Entry 9FAS (electron microscopy, 2.50 A resolution); this record covers chains A and E of the 5 polymer chains in the assembly.

[Chain A]
Protein: Gamma-aminobutyric acid receptor subunit alpha-1
From: Homo sapiens
UniProtKB: P14867 (GBRA1_HUMAN); residues 10-418 here correspond to UniProt positions 37-445 (UniProt number = residue number + 27)
Sequence (409 residues; each row starts with the number of its first residue):
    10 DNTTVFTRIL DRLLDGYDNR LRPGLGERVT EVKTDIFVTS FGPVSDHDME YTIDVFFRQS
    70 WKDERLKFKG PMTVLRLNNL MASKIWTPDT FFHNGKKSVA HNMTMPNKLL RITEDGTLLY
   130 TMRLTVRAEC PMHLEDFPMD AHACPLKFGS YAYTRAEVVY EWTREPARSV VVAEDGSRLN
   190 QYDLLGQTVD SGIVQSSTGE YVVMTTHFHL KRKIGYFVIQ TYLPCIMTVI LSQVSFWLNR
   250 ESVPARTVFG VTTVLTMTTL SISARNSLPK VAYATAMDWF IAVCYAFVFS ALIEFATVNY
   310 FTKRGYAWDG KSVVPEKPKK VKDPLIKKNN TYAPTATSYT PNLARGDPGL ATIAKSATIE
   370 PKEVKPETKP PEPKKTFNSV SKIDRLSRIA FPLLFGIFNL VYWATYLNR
Disordered / not traced: 327-383
Disulfide bonds: C139-C153
Covalent attachments: glycan linked to N111
Residues lining bound ligands:
  - phosphatidylglycerol (PGW; (1R)-2-{[(S)-{[(2S)-2,3-dihydroxypropyl]oxy}(hydroxy)phosphoryl]oxy}-1-[(hexadecanoyloxy)methyl]ethyl (9Z)-octadec-9-enoate), molecule 1: R221, K222, I223, G224, V227, L232, P233, I235, M236, I239, P401, F404, G405, N408, W412
  - phosphatidylglycerol (PGW), molecule 2: W288, V292, I406, F407, V410, Y411, T414, Y415, R418
  - PIO ([(2R)-2-octanoyloxy-3-[oxidanyl-[(1R,2R,3S,4R,5R,6S)-2,3,6-tris(oxidanyl)-4,5-diphosphonooxy-cyclohexyl]oxy-phosphoryl]oxy-propyl] octanoate): R249, E303, T306, F310, K312, R313, K326, N387, S388, V389, S390, K391, I392, L395, S396
  - 1,2-dilauroyl-sn-glycero-3-phosphate (PX2): I239, Q242, V243, W246, R397, I398, P401, L402, G405
UniProt features mapped onto this chain:
  - binding site (4-aminobutanoate): R67, T130
  - binding site (3alpha-hydroxy-5alpha-pregnan-11,20-dione): W246
  - glycosylation (N-linked (GlcNAc...) asparagine): N11, N111

[Chain E]
Protein: Gamma-aminobutyric acid receptor subunit beta-3
From: Homo sapiens
UniProtKB: P28472 (GBRB3_HUMAN); residues 7-447 here correspond to UniProt positions 32-472 (UniProt number = residue number + 25)
Sequence (441 residues; numbered 7 to 447; the number before each row is that of its first residue):
     7 GNMSFVKETV DKLLKGYDIR LRPDFGGPPV CVGMNIDIAS IDMVSEVNMD YTLTMYFQQY
    67 WRDKRLAYSG IPLNLTLDNR VADQLWVPDT YFLNDKKSFV HGVTVKNRMI RLHPDGTVLY
   127 GLRITTTAAC MMDLRRYPLD EQNCTLEIES YGYTTDDIEF YWRGGDKAVT GVERIELPQF
   187 SIVEHRLVSR NVVFATGAYP RLSLSFRLKR NIGYFILQTY MPSILITILS WVSFWINYDA
   247 SAARVALGIT TVLTMTTINT HLRETLPKIP YVKAIDMYLM GCFVFVFLAL LEYAFVNYIF
   307 FGRGPQRQKK LAEKTAKAKN DRSKSESNRV DAHGNILLTS LEVHNEMNEV SGGIGDTRNS
   367 AISFDNSGIQ YRKQSMPREG HGRFLGDRSL PHKKTHLRRR SSQLKIKIPD LTDVNAIDRW
   427 SRIVFPFTFS LFNLVYWLYY V
Disordered / not traced: 318-413
Disulfide bonds: C136-C150
Covalent attachments: N-acetylglucosamine (NAG) linked to N80; glycan linked to N149
Residues lining bound ligands:
  - Pregnenolone sulfate (A8W): A248, A252, T256, L259
  - phosphatidylglycerol (PGW; (1R)-2-{[(S)-{[(2S)-2,3-dihydroxypropyl]oxy}(hydroxy)phosphoryl]oxy}-1-[(hexadecanoyloxy)methyl]ethyl (9Z)-octadec-9-enoate): T262, N265, P276, V278, M286, F289, V290
  - hexadecane (R16), molecule 1: I218, I222, W237, F435, N439, W443, V447
  - hexadecane (R16), molecule 2: V278, M283, M286, G287, F291
UniProt features mapped onto this chain:
  - binding site (benzamidine): D95 to Y97, E155 to Y157, F200
  - binding site (4-aminobutanoate): Y97, E155, Y157, T202
  - binding site (histamine): Y97, S156, Y157, T202
  - glycosylation (N-linked (GlcNAc...) asparagine): N8, N80, N149

[Chain A / chain E interface]
Residue-residue contacts (78; chain A residue first):
  G25(A) with K13(E)
  D27(A) with K13(E), salt bridge
  N28(A) with D84(E); R86(E)
  R29(A) with V16(E); D17(E), salt bridge; L20(E); D84(E), hydrogen bond (backbone-backbone); Q90(E)
  L30(A) with K13(E)
  G33(A) with M9(E), hydrogen bond (backbone-side chain)
  L34(A) with G7(E); M9(E); V12(E), hydrophobic
  G35(A) with G7(E)
  E36(A) with G7(E); N8(E); M9(E), hydrogen bond (side chain-backbone)
  E73(A) with M9(E)
  S92(A) with R86(E), hydrogen bond (backbone-side chain)
  I94(A) with R86(E), hydrogen bond (backbone-side chain)
  W95(A) with D84(E)
  D98(A) with V111(E)
  T99(A) with V109(E); T110(E), hydrogen bond (backbone-side chain)
  F100(A) with Y62(E); V109(E); N113(E); R129(E)
  F101(A) with R129(E), hydrogen bond (backbone-side chain)
  H102(A) with Y62(E); R129(E)
  G104(A) with R129(E), hydrogen bond (backbone-side chain)
  K105(A) with D48(E), salt bridge; H107(E)
  K106(A) with F105(E)
  S107(A) with V109(E)
  M131(A) with T110(E)
  L133(A) with V109(E), hydrophobic
  E138(A) with S46(E), hydrogen bond
  Y160(A) with Y62(E), hydrophobic; N113(E); R114(E); M115(E), hydrophobic; G127(E); L128(E); R129(E), hydrogen bond (side chain-backbone)
  A161(A) with T82(E); M115(E), hydrophobic; R117(E), hydrogen bond (backbone-side chain)
  Y162(A) with T82(E)
  T163(A) with R117(E)
  E166(A) with T82(E), hydrogen bond
  S206(A) with D43(E), hydrogen bond
  T207(A) with R117(E), hydrogen bond (backbone-side chain); L125(E)
  Y210(A) with R117(E), hydrogen bond
  V252(A) with A249(E), hydrophobic
  T256(A) with A249(E)
  V260(A) with L253(E), hydrophobic
  V263(A) with L235(E), hydrophobic
  L264(A) with T256(E); T260(E)
  I271(A) with Q224(E), hydrogen bond (backbone-side chain)
  R274(A) with Y220(E); L223(E); Q224(E)
  K279(A) with P184(E); Q185(E); Y220(E)
  V280(A) with Y220(E)
  A281(A) with P184(E); N217(E); G219(E); Y220(E)
  D287(A) with L223(E)
  Y294(A) with L231(E), hydrophobic
  L301(A) with L235(E), hydrophobic
Also at the interface, not in a pair above, chain A (59 interface residues in all): R31, P32, P97, V108, P253, T267, Y282, A283, F298, I302, A305, N308, Y309
Also at the interface, not in a pair above, chain E (56 interface residues in all): Q64, Y66, L79, N80, L81, L83, P228, I232, V238, W241, I242, A246, A248, R428

[Summary]
Chain A and chain E form an interface of 59 and 56 residues respectively; the contacts include 16 hydrogen
bonds and 3 salt bridges. Polar pairs include D27(A)-K13(E), R29(A)-D17(E) and K105(A)-D48(E). Chain A binds
compound PIO, phosphatidylglycerol and 1,2-dilauroyl-sn-glycero-3-phosphate.
Here chain A is Gamma-aminobutyric acid receptor subunit alpha-1 and chain E is Gamma-aminobutyric acid
receptor subunit beta-3, both from Homo sapiens. Entry 9FAS (CryoEM structure of human full-length
alpha1beta3gamma2L GABA(A)R in complex with pregnenolone sulfate) was determined by electron microscopy.
